7CU3 - chains A and B; structure by electron microscopy, 2.65 A resolution.

== Chain A ==
Name: Sodium leak channel non-selective protein
Source organism: Rattus norvegicus
Reference sequence: Q6Q760 (NALCN_RAT); residues 1-1738 here = UniProt positions 1-1738
Sequence (1738 residues; each row starts with the number of its first residue):
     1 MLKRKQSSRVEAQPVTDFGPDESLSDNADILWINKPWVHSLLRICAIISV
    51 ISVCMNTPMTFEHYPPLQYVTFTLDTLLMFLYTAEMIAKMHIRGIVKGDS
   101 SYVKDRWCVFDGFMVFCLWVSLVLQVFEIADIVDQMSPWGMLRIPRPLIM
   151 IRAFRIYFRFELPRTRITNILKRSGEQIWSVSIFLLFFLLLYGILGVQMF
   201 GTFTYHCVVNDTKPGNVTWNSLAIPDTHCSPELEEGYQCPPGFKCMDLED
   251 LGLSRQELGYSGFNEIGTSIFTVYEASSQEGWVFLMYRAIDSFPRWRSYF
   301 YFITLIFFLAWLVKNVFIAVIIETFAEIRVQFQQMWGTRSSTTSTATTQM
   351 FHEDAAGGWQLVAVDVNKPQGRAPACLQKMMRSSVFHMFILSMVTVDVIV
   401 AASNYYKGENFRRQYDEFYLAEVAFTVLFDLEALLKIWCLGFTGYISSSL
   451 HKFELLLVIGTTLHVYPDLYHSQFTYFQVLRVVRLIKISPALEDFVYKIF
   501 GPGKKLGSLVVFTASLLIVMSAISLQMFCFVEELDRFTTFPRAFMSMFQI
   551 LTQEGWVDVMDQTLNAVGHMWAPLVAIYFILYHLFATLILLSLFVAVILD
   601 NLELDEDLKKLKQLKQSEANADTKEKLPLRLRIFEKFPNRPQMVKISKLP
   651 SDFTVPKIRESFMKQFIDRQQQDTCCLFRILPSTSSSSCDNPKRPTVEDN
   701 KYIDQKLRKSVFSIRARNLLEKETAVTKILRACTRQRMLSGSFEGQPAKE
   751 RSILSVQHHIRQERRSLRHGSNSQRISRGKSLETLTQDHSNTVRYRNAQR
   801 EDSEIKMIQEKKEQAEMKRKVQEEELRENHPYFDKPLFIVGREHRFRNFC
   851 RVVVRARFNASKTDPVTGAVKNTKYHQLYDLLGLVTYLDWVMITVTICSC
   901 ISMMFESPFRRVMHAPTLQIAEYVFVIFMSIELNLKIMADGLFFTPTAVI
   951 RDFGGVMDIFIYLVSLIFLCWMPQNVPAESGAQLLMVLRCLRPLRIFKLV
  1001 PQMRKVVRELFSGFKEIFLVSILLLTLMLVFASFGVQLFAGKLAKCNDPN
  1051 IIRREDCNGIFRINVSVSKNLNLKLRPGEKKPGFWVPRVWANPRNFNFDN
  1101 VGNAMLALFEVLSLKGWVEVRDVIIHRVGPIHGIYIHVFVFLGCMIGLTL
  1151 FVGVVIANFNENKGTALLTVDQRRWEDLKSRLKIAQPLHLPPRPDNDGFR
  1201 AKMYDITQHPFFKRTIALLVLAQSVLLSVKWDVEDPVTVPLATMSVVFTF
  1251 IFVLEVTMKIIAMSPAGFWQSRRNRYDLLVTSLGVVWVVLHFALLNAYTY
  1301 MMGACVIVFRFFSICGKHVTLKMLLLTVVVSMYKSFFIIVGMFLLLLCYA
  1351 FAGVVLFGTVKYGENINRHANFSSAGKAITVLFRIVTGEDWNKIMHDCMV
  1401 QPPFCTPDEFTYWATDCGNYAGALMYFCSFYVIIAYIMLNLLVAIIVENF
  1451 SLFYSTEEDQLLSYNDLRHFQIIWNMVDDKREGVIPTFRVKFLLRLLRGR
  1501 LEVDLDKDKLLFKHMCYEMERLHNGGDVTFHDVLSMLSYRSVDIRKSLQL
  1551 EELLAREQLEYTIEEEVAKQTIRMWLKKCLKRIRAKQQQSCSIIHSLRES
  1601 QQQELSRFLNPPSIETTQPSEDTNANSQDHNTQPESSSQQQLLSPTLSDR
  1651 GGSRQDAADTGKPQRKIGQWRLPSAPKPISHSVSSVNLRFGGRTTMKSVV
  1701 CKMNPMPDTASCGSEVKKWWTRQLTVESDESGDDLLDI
Not modelled in the structure: 1-30, 96-104, 337-373, 617-750, 766-842, 859-872, 1579-1738
Sequence notes: conflict Ser-52 (Pro in Q6Q760), Ala-748 (Thr in Q6Q760)
Cystine bridges: Cys-207/Cys-239, Cys-229/Cys-245, Cys-1046/Cys-1057, Cys-1405/Cys-1417
Covalently attached groups: N-acetylglucosamine (NAG) linked to Asn-210, Asn-216, Asn-1064
Ligand contacts:
  - 6OU ([(2R)-1-[2-azanylethoxy(oxidanyl)phosphoryl]oxy-3-hexadecanoyloxy-propan-2-yl] (Z)-octadec-9-enoate), molecule 1: Val-50, Ile-51, Cys-54, Met-55, Thr-60, His-63, Tyr-64, Ile-518, Thr-539, Phe-540, Pro-541
  - 6OU, molecule 2: Tyr-64, Ile-518, Phe-540, Phe-544, Pro-1130, Ile-1131, Ile-1134
  - 6OU, molecule 3: Asp-105, Arg-106, Trp-107, Phe-110, Leu-148, Ile-151, Phe-158, Arg-164, Phe-512, Leu-516, Met-520, Leu-581, Tyr-582, Phe-585
  - 6OU, molecule 4: Ile-151, Phe-154, Tyr-157, Phe-158, Gly-503, Lys-504, Gly-507, Ser-508, Val-510, Val-511, Phe-512, Ala-514, Ser-515, Leu-516, Val-519
  - 6OU, molecule 5: Arg-295, Tyr-299, Ile-303, Ile-1339, Met-1342, Phe-1343, Leu-1346, Ser-1374, Gly-1376, Lys-1377, Ile-1379, Thr-1380, Phe-1383
  - 6OU, molecule 6: Phe-307, Asp-880, Leu-881, Leu-884, Trp-890, Ile-897, Cys-900, Ile-901, Met-904, Ile-996, Val-1000, Gln-1002, Met-1332, Tyr-1333, Phe-1336, Phe-1337, Ile-1339, Val-1340, Phe-1343, Leu-1344, Leu-1347
  - 6OU, molecule 7: Ile-399, Ala-402, Ser-403, Tyr-405, Leu-1029, Asn-1100, Val-1101, Gly-1102, Met-1105
  - 6OU, molecule 8: Val-482, Val-483, Leu-485, Ile-486, Ile-488, Ser-489, Leu-492, Val-496, Tyr-497, Phe-500, Gly-501, Pro-502, Gly-503, Leu-1019, Ile-1022, Leu-1023, Leu-1024, Thr-1026, Leu-1027, Leu-1142, Ile-1146, Gly-1147, Leu-1150
  - 6OU, molecule 9: Ala-514, Leu-517, Pro-541, Arg-542, Phe-544, Met-545, Phe-548, Ile-1125, Pro-1130, Gly-1133, Ile-1134, His-1137, Val-1138, Phe-1141
  - 6OU, molecule 10: Phe-953, Gly-954, Met-957, Leu-994, Phe-997, Lys-998, Arg-1004, Val-1007, Arg-1008, Leu-1010, Phe-1011, Leu-1345, Ile-1433, Ile-1437
  - 6OU, molecule 11: Ser-1021, Leu-1024, Leu-1025, Met-1028, Asn-1100, Gly-1102, Asn-1103, Met-1105, Leu-1106, Phe-1109, Leu-1112, Phe-1151, Tyr-1420, Ala-1421, Leu-1424, Met-1425, Cys-1428, Ser-1429, Val-1432
  - 6OU, molecule 12: His-1189, Ser-1271, Arg-1272, Arg-1273, Arg-1275, Tyr-1276, Leu-1279, Phe-1312, Ser-1313, Cys-1315, Gly-1316, Lys-1322, Leu-1325
From the paper describing this entry:
  - contacts within the chain: Glu-128/Arg-143, Glu-85/Arg-152, Glu-922/Arg-992, Phe-925/Arg-992, Asp-958/Arg-995, Glu-906/Arg-989, Glu-922/Arg-989, Arg-1094/Asp-1397, Arg-1094/Glu-1364, Glu-327/Arg-1174, Arg-1181/Ser-1451 (backbone contact), Arg-1181/Leu-1452 (backbone contact), Arg-1181/Tyr-1454 (backbone contact), Arg-1384/Glu-1389 (salt bridge), Tyr-287/Glu-1389 (hydrogen bond), Gly-1388/Glu-1389 (backbone contact)
  - specificity-determining residues: Glu-280, Glu-554, Lys-1115
  - conformationally variable residues (loop rearrangement): Thr-1387 to Asp-1390

== Chain B ==
Name: Transmembrane protein FAM155A
Source organism: Mus musculus
Reference sequence: Q8CCS2 (F155A_MOUSE); numbering as in UniProt (aligned over 1-467)
Sequence (467 residues; numbered 1 to 467; the number before each row is that of its first residue):
     1 MTRGAWMCRQYDDGLKIWLAAPRENEKPFIDSERAQKWRLSLASLLFFTV
    51 LLSDHLWFCAEAKLTRTRDKEHHQQQQQQQQQQQQQQQQQQQQQQRQQQR
   101 QRQQQRQRQQEPSWPALLASMGESSPAAQAHRLLSASSSPTLPPSPGGGG
   151 GSKGNRGKNNRSRALFLGNSAKPVWRLETCYPQGASSGQCFTVESADAVC
   201 ARNWSRGAAAGEEQSSRGSRPTPLWNLSDFYLSFCNSYTLWELFSGLSSP
   251 STLNCSLDVVLTEGGEMTTCRQCIEAYQDYDHHAQEKYEEFESVLHKYLQ
   301 SDEYSVKSCPEDCKIVYKAWLCSQYFEVTQFNCRKTIPCKQYCLEVQTRC
   351 PFILPDNDEVIYGGLSSFICTGLYETFLTNDEPECCDIRSEEQTAPRPKG
   401 TVDRRDSCPRTSLTVSSATRLCPGRLKLCVLVLILLHTVLTASAAQNSTG
   451 LGLGGLPTLEDNSTRED
Not modelled in the structure: 1-187, 201-225, 263-266, 390-467
Cystine bridges: Cys-200/Cys-270, Cys-235/Cys-322, Cys-255/Cys-273, Cys-313/Cys-350, Cys-333/Cys-386, Cys-339/Cys-385, Cys-343/Cys-370

== Chain A / chain B interface ==
Residue-residue contacts - 109 pairs, chain A then chain B:
  Val-209(A) / Lys-297(B)
  Asn-220(A) / Lys-297(B)  hydrogen bond (backbone-side chain)
  Leu-222(A) / Lys-297(B)
  Ala-223(A) / Lys-297(B)
  Ala-223(A) / Leu-299(B)  hydrophobic
  Ile-224(A) / Lys-297(B)  hydrogen bond (backbone-backbone)
  Ile-224(A) / Tyr-298(B)
  Ile-224(A) / Leu-299(B)
  Thr-227(A) / Leu-299(B)
  Tyr-237(A) / Leu-299(B)
  Pro-240(A) / Leu-299(B)  hydrophobic
  Phe-243(A) / His-296(B)
  Phe-243(A) / Lys-297(B)
  Phe-243(A) / Leu-299(B)  hydrophobic
  Tyr-406(A) / Leu-373(B)  hydrophobic
  Tyr-406(A) / Tyr-374(B)  hydrogen bond (backbone-side chain)
  Lys-407(A) / Tyr-374(B)
  Gly-408(A) / Tyr-374(B)
  Phe-909(A) / Val-306(B)  hydrophobic
  Ala-1044(A) / Leu-373(B)  hydrophobic
  Asn-1047(A) / Tyr-362(B)  hydrogen bond (backbone-side chain)
  Asn-1047(A) / Ile-369(B)
  Pro-1049(A) / Glu-359(B)
  Pro-1049(A) / Val-360(B)  hydrophobic
  Arg-1054(A) / Leu-373(B)  hydrogen bond (side chain-backbone)
  Ile-1060(A) / Trp-320(B)  hydrophobic
  Ile-1060(A) / Gln-324(B)
  Arg-1062(A) / Glu-290(B)  salt bridge
  Ile-1063(A) / Pro-355(B)  hydrophobic
  Ile-1063(A) / Tyr-362(B)
  Ile-1063(A) / Ser-367(B)
  Asn-1064(A) / Pro-355(B)
  Asn-1064(A) / Asp-356(B)  hydrogen bond (backbone-backbone)
  Val-1065(A) / Ile-353(B)  hydrophobic
  Val-1065(A) / Leu-354(B)
  Val-1065(A) / Asp-356(B)
  Ser-1066(A) / Leu-354(B)  hydrogen bond (backbone-backbone)
  Ser-1066(A) / Pro-355(B)
  Ser-1066(A) / Asp-356(B)
  Lys-1069(A) / Leu-354(B)
  Lys-1080(A) / Glu-290(B)  salt bridge
  Lys-1081(A) / Asp-356(B)
  Gly-1083(A) / Val-294(B)
  Phe-1084(A) / Phe-291(B)  hydrophobic
  Phe-1084(A) / Tyr-317(B)
  Phe-1084(A) / Ile-353(B)  hydrophobic
  Phe-1084(A) / Ser-367(B)
  Trp-1085(A) / Lys-287(B)
  Trp-1085(A) / Glu-290(B)  hydrogen bond
  Trp-1085(A) / Tyr-317(B)  hydrogen bond (backbone-side chain)
  Trp-1085(A) / Trp-320(B)
  Val-1086(A) / Trp-320(B)  hydrophobic
  Val-1086(A) / Ser-367(B)
  Val-1086(A) / Phe-368(B)  hydrophobic
  Pro-1087(A) / Trp-320(B)
  Pro-1087(A) / Phe-368(B)
  Pro-1087(A) / Ile-369(B)
  Val-1089(A) / Ile-369(B)
  Val-1089(A) / Cys-370(B)
  Val-1089(A) / Thr-371(B)
  Val-1089(A) / Gly-372(B)
  Trp-1090(A) / Gly-372(B)
  Trp-1090(A) / Leu-373(B)  hydrogen bond (backbone-backbone)
  Ala-1091(A) / Ile-369(B)  hydrophobic
  Asn-1092(A) / Leu-365(B)
  Asn-1092(A) / Leu-373(B)
  Pro-1093(A) / Tyr-362(B)
  Pro-1093(A) / Gly-363(B)
  Pro-1093(A) / Gly-364(B)  hydrogen bond (backbone-backbone)
  Pro-1093(A) / Leu-365(B)
  Arg-1094(A) / Gly-364(B)  hydrogen bond (side chain-backbone)
  Arg-1094(A) / Leu-365(B)
  Asn-1095(A) / Gly-363(B)
  Asn-1095(A) / Gly-364(B)
  Asp-1099(A) / Leu-373(B)
  Glu-1119(A) / Ile-361(B)
  Glu-1119(A) / Gly-363(B)
  Asp-1122(A) / Ile-361(B)
  Val-1123(A) / Ile-361(B)
  Arg-1127(A) / Val-360(B)
  Arg-1127(A) / Ile-361(B)  hydrogen bond (side chain-backbone)
  Lys-1361(A) / Tyr-304(B)
  Lys-1361(A) / Gln-347(B)  hydrogen bond (side chain-backbone)
  Lys-1361(A) / Thr-348(B)  hydrogen bond (side chain-backbone)
  Lys-1361(A) / Cys-350(B)  hydrogen bond (side chain-backbone)
  Tyr-1362(A) / Gln-300(B)
  Tyr-1362(A) / Glu-303(B)  hydrogen bond
  Tyr-1362(A) / Tyr-304(B)  hydrogen bond (backbone-backbone)
  Tyr-1362(A) / Phe-352(B)
  Gly-1363(A) / Phe-352(B)
  Glu-1364(A) / Phe-352(B)
  Glu-1364(A) / Leu-354(B)
  Glu-1364(A) / Gly-363(B)
  Glu-1364(A) / Gly-364(B)
  Asn-1367(A) / Gln-300(B)
  Arg-1368(A) / Gln-300(B)  hydrogen bond (backbone-side chain)
  Arg-1368(A) / Glu-303(B)
  Pro-1403(A) / Leu-344(B)  hydrophobic
  Pro-1403(A) / Gln-347(B)  hydrogen bond (backbone-side chain)
  Pro-1403(A) / Thr-348(B)  hydrogen bond (backbone-side chain)
  Phe-1404(A) / Gln-347(B)
  Cys-1405(A) / Thr-348(B)
  Thr-1406(A) / Lys-307(B)
  Thr-1406(A) / Ser-308(B)
  Thr-1406(A) / Thr-348(B)
  Ala-1414(A) / Lys-307(B)
  Asp-1416(A) / Ser-305(B)  hydrogen bond
  Asp-1416(A) / Val-306(B)
  Asp-1416(A) / Lys-307(B)
Interface residues without a listed pair, chain A (65 interface residues in all): Cys-207, Tyr-405, Gly-1041, Lys-1045, Asn-1050, Thr-1359, Val-1360, Asp-1408, Trp-1413, Thr-1415
Interface residues without a listed pair, chain B (46 interface residues in all): Leu-321, Tyr-325, Cys-343, Pro-351
From the paper, about this interface:
  - pairs named by the authors: Arg-1062(A)/Glu-290(B) (salt bridge), Trp-1085(A)/Lys-287(B) (cation-pi contact), Arg-1094(A)/Gly-364(B) (backbone contact), Asp-1408(A)/Lys-307(B)

== In short ==
Chain A and chain B form an interface of 65 and 46 residues respectively, with 22 hydrogen bonds and 2 salt
bridges. Polar contacts include Arg-1062(A)/Glu-290(B), Lys-1080(A)/Glu-290(B) and Asn-220(A)/Lys-297(B). The
authors report a salt bridge between Arg-1062(A) and Glu-290(B); a cation-pi contact between Trp-1085(A) and
Lys-287(B); a backbone contact between Arg-1094(A) and Gly-364(B). From the paper: specificity determinants
Glu-280(A), Glu-554(A) and Lys-1115(A); conformational variability at Thr-1387(A).
Here chain A is Sodium leak channel non-selective protein (Rattus norvegicus) and chain B is Transmembrane
protein FAM155A (Mus musculus). Entry 7CU3 (Structure of mammalian NALCN-FAM155A complex at 2.65 angstrom) was
determined by electron microscopy.
